Entry 7TJF (electron microscopy, 2.60 A resolution); this record covers chains E and G of the 8 polymer chains in the assembly.

[Chain E]
Name: Origin recognition complex subunit 5
From: Saccharomyces cerevisiae
UniProt: P50874 (ORC5_YEAST); residue numbers follow UniProt; this construct covers 1-479
Amino-acid sequence (479 residues; row label = number of the first residue in the row):
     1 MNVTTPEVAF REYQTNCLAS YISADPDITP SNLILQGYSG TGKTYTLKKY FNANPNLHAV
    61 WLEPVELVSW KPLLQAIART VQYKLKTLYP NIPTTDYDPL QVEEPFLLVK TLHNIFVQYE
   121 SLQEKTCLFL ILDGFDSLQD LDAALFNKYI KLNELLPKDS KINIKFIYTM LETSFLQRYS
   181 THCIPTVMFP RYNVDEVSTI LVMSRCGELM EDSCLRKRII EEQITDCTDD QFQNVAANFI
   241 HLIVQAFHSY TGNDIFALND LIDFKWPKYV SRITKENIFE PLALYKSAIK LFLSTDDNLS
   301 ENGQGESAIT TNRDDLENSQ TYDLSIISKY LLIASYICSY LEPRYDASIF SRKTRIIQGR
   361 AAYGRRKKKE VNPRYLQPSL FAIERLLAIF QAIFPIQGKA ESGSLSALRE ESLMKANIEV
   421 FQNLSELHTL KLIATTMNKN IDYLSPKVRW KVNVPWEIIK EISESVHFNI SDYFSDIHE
Not modelled in the structure: 1, 223-229, 301-322, 397-404, 479
Curated features (UniProtKB/Swiss-Prot):
  - binding site (ATP): Gly-37 to Thr-44
Metal / ion sites: Mg2+: Thr-44 (together with ATP)
Residues lining bound ligands:
  - ATP (adenosine-5'-triphosphate), molecule 1: Val-8, Ala-9, Phe-10, Arg-11, Tyr-38, Ser-39, Gly-40, Thr-41, Gly-42, Lys-43, Thr-44, Tyr-45, Leu-171, Tyr-192, Ile-200, Met-203, Ile-255, Phe-256
  - ATP, molecule 2: Lys-151, Glu-154, His-182

[Chain G]
Molecule: DNA, 84 bp ARS1
Sequence (84 nucleotides; numbered 1 to 84; the number before each row is that of its first residue):
     1 ATCTTTACAT CTTGTTATTT TACAGATTTT ATGTTTAGAT CTTTTATGCT TGCTTTTCAA
    61 AAGGCCTGCA GGCAAGTGCA CAAA
Not modelled in the structure: 1-20, 62-84

[Chain E / chain G interface]
Pairs across the interface - 13 pairs, chain E then chain G:
  Lys-71(E) with DT34(G), salt bridge to the phosphate
  Gln-358(E) with DA59(G), hydrogen bond to the phosphate
  Gly-359(E) with DA59(G), phosphate contact
  Arg-360(E) with DT56(G), base contact; DT57(G), hydrogen bond to the base; DC58(G), hydrogen bond to the sugar
  Tyr-363(E) with DT56(G), hydrogen bond to the base; DT57(G), phosphate contact
  Arg-366(E) with DT54(G), hydrogen bond to the base; DT55(G), hydrogen bond to the sugar
  Ser-379(E) with DT47(G), phosphate contact
  Asn-440(E) with DG38(G), phosphate contact
  Arg-449(E) with DT47(G), salt bridge to the phosphate
Interface residues without a listed pair, chain G (10 interface residues in all): DA60

[Overview]
9 residues of chain E and 10 residues of chain G are in contact; the contacts include 6 hydrogen bonds and 2
salt bridges. Among the polar pairs are Arg-360(E)/DT57(G), Tyr-363(E)/DT56(G) and Arg-366(E)/DT54(G). Ligands
of chain E: ATP.
Here chain E is Origin recognition complex subunit 5 (Saccharomyces cerevisiae) and chain G is DNA, 84 bp
ARS1. Entry 7TJF (S. cerevisiae ORC bound to 84 bp ARS1 DNA) was determined by electron microscopy, deposited
together with 7TJH, 7TJI, 7TJJ and 7TJK.
